4UO1 - chains B and E of the 6 polymer chains in the assembly; structure by X-ray diffraction, 3.00 A resolution.

Chain B:
Molecule: Hemagglutinin
Source organism: Influenza A virus (A/EQUINE/RICHMOND/1/2007)(H3N8))
UniProt: C3TUR9 (C3TUR9_9INFA); residues 1-172 here correspond to UniProt positions 347-518 (UniProt number = residue number + 346)
Amino-acid sequence (172 residues; each row starts with the number of its first residue):
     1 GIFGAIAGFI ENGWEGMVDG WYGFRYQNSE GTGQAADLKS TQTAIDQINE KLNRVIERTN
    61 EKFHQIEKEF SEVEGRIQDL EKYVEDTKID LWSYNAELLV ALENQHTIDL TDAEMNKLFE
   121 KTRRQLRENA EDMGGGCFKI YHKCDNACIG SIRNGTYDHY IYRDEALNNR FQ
Glycans and other covalent adducts: glycan linked to N154
What the authors report for this chain:
  - post-translational modification sites: N154 (proposed by the authors, not directly observed)

Chain E:
Molecule: Hemagglutinin
Source organism: Influenza A virus (A/EQUINE/RICHMOND/1/2007)(H3N8))
UniProt: C3TUR9 (C3TUR9_9INFA); residues 1-329 here correspond to UniProt positions 18-346 (UniProt number = residue number + 17)
Amino-acid sequence (329 residues; row label = number of the first residue in the row):
     1 SQNPISNNNT ATLCLGHHAV ANGTLVKTIS DDQIEVTNAT ELVQSISMGK ICNNSYRILD
    61 GRNCTLIDAM LGDPHCDVFQ YENWDLFIER SSAFSNCYPY DIPDYASLRS IVASSGTLEF
   121 TAEGFTWTGV TQNGRSGACK RGSADSFFSR LNWLTKSGNS YPTLNVTMPN NKNFDKLYIW
   181 GIHHPSSNQE QTKLYIQESG RVTVSTKRSQ QTIIPNIGSR PWVRGQSGRI SIYWTIVKPG
   241 DILMINSNGN LVAPRGYFKL KTGKSSVMRS DVPIDICVSE CITPNGSISN EKPFQNVNKV
   301 TYGKCPKYIR QNTLKLATGM RNVPEKQIR
Disordered / not traced: 326-329
Cystine bridges: C52-C277, C64-C76, C97-C139, C281-C305
Glycans and other covalent adducts: glycan linked to N8, N165; N-acetylglucosamine (NAG) linked to N22, N38, N285
What the authors report for this chain:
  - binding site for beta-D-galactopyranose: Q226
  - specificity-determining residues: W222

Chain B / chain E interface:
Pairs across the interface - 10 pairs, chain B then chain E:
  Q47(B) with S30(E), hydrogen bond
  R54(B) with K27(E), hydrogen bond (backbone-side chain); T28(E); I29(E), hydrogen bond (side chain-backbone); S30(E), hydrogen bond (side chain-backbone); D31(E); D32(E), salt bridge
  E103(B) with I29(E)
  H106(B) with I29(E); S30(E), hydrogen bond
Interface residues without a listed pair, chain B (7 interface residues in all): D46, V55, Y160
Interface residues without a listed pair, chain E (7 interface residues in all): S1

Summary:
The chain B/chain E interface involves 7 residues from each chain, with 5 hydrogen bonds and 1 salt bridge.
Polar contacts include R54(B)-D32(E), Q47(B)-S30(E) and R54(B)-K27(E). N-acetylglucosamine is covalently
linked to N22(E), N38(E) and N285(E). From the paper: a binding site for beta-D-galactopyranose at Q226(E);
the specificity determinant W222(E).
Chain B is Hemagglutinin and chain E is Hemagglutinin, both from Influenza A virus
(A/EQUINE/RICHMOND/1/2007)(H3N8)); the structure, Structure of the A_Equine_Richmond_07 H3 haemagglutinin in
complex with 3SLN, was determined by X-ray diffraction together with 4UNW, 4UNX, 4UNY, 4UNZ, 4UO0, 4UO2 and 8
further entries from the same study.
